9CBL - chains B and G of the 4 polymer chains in the assembly; structure by electron microscopy, 2.80 A resolution.

[Chain B]
Protein: Guanine nucleotide-binding protein G(I)/G(S)/G(T) subunit beta-1
From: Bos taurus
Reference sequence: P62871 (GBB1_BOVIN); numbering as in UniProt (aligned over 2-340)
Sequence (339 residues; row label = number of the first residue in the row):
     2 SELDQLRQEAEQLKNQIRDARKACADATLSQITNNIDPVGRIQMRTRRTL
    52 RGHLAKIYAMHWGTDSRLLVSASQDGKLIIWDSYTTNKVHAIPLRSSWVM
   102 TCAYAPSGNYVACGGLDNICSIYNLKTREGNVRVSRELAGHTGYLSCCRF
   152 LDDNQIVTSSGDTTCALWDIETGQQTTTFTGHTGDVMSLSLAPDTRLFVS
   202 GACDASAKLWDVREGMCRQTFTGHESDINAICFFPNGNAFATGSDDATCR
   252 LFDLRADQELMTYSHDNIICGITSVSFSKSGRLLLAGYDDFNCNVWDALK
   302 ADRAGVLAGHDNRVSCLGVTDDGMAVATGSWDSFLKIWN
Disordered / not traced: 2
Swiss-Prot annotation at these positions:
  - modified residue: Ser2 (N-acetylserine), His266 (Phosphohistidine)

[Chain G]
Protein: Guanine nucleotide-binding protein G(I)/G(S)/G(O) subunit gamma-2
From: Bos taurus
Reference sequence: P63212 (GBG2_BOVIN); numbering as in UniProt (aligned over 1-71)
Sequence (71 residues; each row starts with the number of its first residue):
     1 MASNNTASIAQARKLVEQLKMEANIDRIKVSKAAADLMAYCEAHAKEDPL
    51 LTPVPASENPFREKKFFSAIL
Disordered / not traced: 1-7, 68-71
Construct notes: engineered mutation Ser68 (Cys in P63212)
Swiss-Prot annotation at these positions:
  - modified residue: Ala2 (N-acetylalanine)

[How chain B and chain G interact]
Residue-residue contacts (75):
  Leu7(B) with Ala12(G), hydrophobic; Val16(G)
  Ala11(B) with Leu19(G)
  Leu14(B) with Val16(G); Leu19(G), hydrophobic; Lys20(G)
  Gln17(B) with Ala23(G)
  Ile18(B) with Ala23(G), hydrophobic; Arg27(G)
  Ala21(B) with Arg27(G)
  Arg22(B) with Arg27(G)
  Ala24(B) with Lys29(G)
  Cys25(B) with Arg27(G); Lys29(G); Val30(G), hydrogen bond (backbone-backbone)
  Asp27(B) with Lys29(G); Val30(G); Ser31(G)
  Ala28(B) with Val30(G); Ser31(G)
  Leu30(B) with Ala34(G), hydrophobic
  Ile33(B) with Ser31(G); Ala34(G), hydrophobic
  Arg48(B) with Phe61(G); Arg62(G)
  Arg49(B) with Pro60(G); Phe61(G), hydrogen bond (side chain-backbone)
  Arg68(B) with Phe67(G)
  Ser84(B) with Phe61(G)
  Tyr85(B) with Pro60(G); Phe66(G); Phe67(G)
  Thr86(B) with Phe66(G)
  Met217(B) with Met21(G), hydrophobic
  Cys218(B) with Gln18(G), hydrogen bond (backbone-side chain)
  Arg219(B) with Glu22(G)
  Gln220(B) with Glu22(G)
  Thr221(B) with Glu22(G)
  Phe235(B) with Leu37(G), hydrophobic; Cys41(G), hydrophobic
  Pro236(B) with Tyr40(G)
  Asn237(B) with Tyr40(G)
  Asp254(B) with Ala33(G)
  Arg256(B) with Arg27(G); Ile28(G), hydrogen bond (backbone-backbone); Asp36(G), salt bridge
  Ala257(B) with Ile28(G); Val30(G), hydrophobic
  Asp258(B) with Ile25(G); Arg27(G), salt bridge
  Gln259(B) with Val30(G)
  Leu261(B) with Leu37(G), hydrophobic
  Lys280(B) with Glu47(G)
  Ser281(B) with Tyr40(G); Cys41(G); His44(G); Asp48(G)
  Gly282(B) with Cys41(G)
  Arg283(B) with Leu51(G)
  Leu300(B) with Met38(G), hydrophobic; Cys41(G), hydrophobic
  Asp323(B) with Pro49(G)
  Gly324(B) with Pro49(G); Leu50(G)
  Met325(B) with Pro49(G), hydrophobic; Leu50(G); Asn59(G); Pro60(G)
  Ala326(B) with Phe61(G), hydrophobic
  Val327(B) with Leu50(G), hydrophobic
  Ile338(B) with Phe61(G), hydrophobic
  Asn340(B) with Leu50(G); Asn59(G); Phe61(G); Arg62(G)
Also at the interface, not in a pair above, chain B (55 interface residues in all): Glu10, Lys15, Ala26, Thr34, Ile37, Val40, Ile43, Met45, Ala240, Leu252
Also at the interface, not in a pair above, chain G (35 interface residues in all): Ala45, Val54

[Overview]
Chain B and chain G form an interface of 55 and 35 residues respectively, with 4 hydrogen bonds and 2 salt
bridges. Polar pairs include Arg256(B)-Asp36(G), Asp258(B)-Arg27(G) and Arg49(B)-Phe61(G).
Chain B is Guanine nucleotide-binding protein G(I)/G(S)/G(T) subunit beta-1 and chain G is Guanine
nucleotide-binding protein G(I)/G(S)/G(O) subunit gamma-2, both from Bos taurus; the structure, Cryo-EM
structure of epinephrine-bound alpha-2A-adrenergic receptor in complex with heterotrimeric Gi-protein, was
determined by electron microscopy, deposited together with 9CBM.
